PDB entry 7STB | electron microscopy, 2.72 A resolution | chains C and F of the 10 polymer chains in the assembly

# Chain C
Name: Replication factor C subunit 3
Organism: Saccharomyces cerevisiae (strain ATCC 204508 / S288c)
UniProtKB: P38629 (RFC3_YEAST); numbering as in UniProt (aligned over 1-340)
Amino-acid sequence (340 residues; row label = number of the first residue in the row):
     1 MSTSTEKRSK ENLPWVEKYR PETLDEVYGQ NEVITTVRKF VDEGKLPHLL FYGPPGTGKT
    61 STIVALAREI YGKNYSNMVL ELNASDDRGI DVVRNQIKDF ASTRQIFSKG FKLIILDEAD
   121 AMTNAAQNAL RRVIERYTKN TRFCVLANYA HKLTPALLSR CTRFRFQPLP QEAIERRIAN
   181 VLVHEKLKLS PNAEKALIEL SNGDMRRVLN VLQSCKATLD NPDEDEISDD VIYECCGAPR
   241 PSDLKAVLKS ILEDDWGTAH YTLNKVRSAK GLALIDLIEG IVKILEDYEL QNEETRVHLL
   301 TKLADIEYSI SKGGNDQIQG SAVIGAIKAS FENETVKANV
Unresolved in the structure: 1-8, 336-340
Curated features (UniProtKB/Swiss-Prot):
  - binding site (ATP): Val16 to Tyr19, Arg20, Tyr28, Gly53 to Ser61, Asn148, Arg206
  - modified residue: Ser2 (N-acetylserine)
Bound ions: Mg2+: Thr60 (together with ATP-gamma-S)
Ligand contacts:
  - ATP-gamma-S (AGS; phosphothiophosphoric acid-adenylate ester), molecule 1: Val16, Tyr19, Arg20, Pro21, Glu26, Val27, Tyr28, Pro54, Pro55, Gly56, Thr57, Gly58, Lys59, Thr60, Ser61, Glu118, Asn148, Leu169, Arg177, Met205, Arg206, Leu209
  - ATP-gamma-S (AGS), molecule 2: Arg131, Glu135, Ala156, Arg160

# Chain F
Name: DNA damage checkpoint control protein RAD17
Organism: Saccharomyces cerevisiae (strain ATCC 204508 / S288c)
UniProtKB: P48581 (RAD17_YEAST); numbering as in UniProt (aligned over 1-401)
Amino-acid sequence (401 residues; each row starts with the number of its first residue):
     1 MRINSELANK FSASTVHLEH ITTALSCLTP FGSKDDVLIF IDADGLSFVR ENNHVIKIQL
    61 LLSRELFMSY SYRNETEDHM KLCVKINHIL DSVSVMNRNS DDIVECTLSY DGHGSPFVLI
   121 FEDSFISERV EYSTYLIKDF DTNGLELDRE RISFEAIIKG EALHSALKDL KEIGCKECYV
   181 YAKTEANDEN VFALISKSQL GFSKIKLPSN RSILEKLQVF DGDSTTVIDG FAVIGFFDFT
   241 SFDKIRKSTK IASKVLFRMD VHGVLSVNIL SQTDDVIITD TTRPSNNRPG SIRQLQLPKD
   301 YPGIVIEVCM LEKESIDEAA QTEIELLMET NELGNRNSFK KSTIRKRYGT DKGNETSNDN
   361 LLQLNGKKIK LPSEEENNKN RESEDEENHC KYPTKDIPIF F
Unresolved in the structure: 1-6, 96-99, 272-302, 330-401
Curated features (UniProtKB/Swiss-Prot):
  - modified residue: Ser383 (Phosphoserine)
  - mutagenesis: Glu128 (E128K: In RAD17-1; UV-sensitive)

# Chain C / chain F interface
Residue-residue contacts - 26 pairs, chain C then chain F:
  Ser76(C) - His54(F)
  Ser76(C) - Asp139(F)  hydrogen bond (side chain-backbone)
  Ser76(C) - Phe140(F)
  Ser76(C) - Asp141(F)  hydrogen bond (side chain-backbone)
  Asn77(C) - Phe140(F)
  Asn77(C) - Gly144(F)  hydrogen bond (side chain-backbone)
  Gln96(C) - Asn53(F)
  Asp99(C) - Asn53(F)
  Asp99(C) - Asp238(F)
  Ser102(C) - Lys313(F)
  Ser102(C) - Glu314(F)  hydrogen bond (backbone-backbone)
  Thr103(C) - Val55(F)
  Thr103(C) - Glu312(F)
  Thr103(C) - Lys313(F)
  Thr103(C) - Glu314(F)
  Arg104(C) - Val261(F)
  Arg104(C) - His262(F)  hydrogen bond (side chain-backbone)
  Arg104(C) - Glu312(F)  salt bridge
  Arg104(C) - Lys313(F)
  Arg104(C) - Glu314(F)
  Ile106(C) - Gly144(F)
  Ile106(C) - Leu145(F)  hydrophobic
  Ile106(C) - Leu311(F)  hydrophobic
  Phe107(C) - Glu146(F)
  Lys139(C) - Glu314(F)
  Asn140(C) - Glu314(F)
Also at the interface, not in a pair above, chain C (15 interface residues in all): Val79, Phe100, Ala101, Gln105

# Overview
The interface between chain C and chain F involves 15 residues on one side and 16 on the other; the contacts
include 5 hydrogen bonds and 1 salt bridge. Polar contacts include Arg104(C)-Glu312(F), Ser76(C)-Asp139(F) and
Ser76(C)-Asp141(F). Chain C binds ATP-gamma-S.
Here chain C is Replication factor C subunit 3 and chain F is DNA damage checkpoint control protein RAD17,
both from Saccharomyces cerevisiae (strain ATCC 204508 / S288c). Entry 7STB (Closed state of Rad24-RFC:9-1-1
bound to a 5' ss/dsDNA junction) was determined by electron microscopy (same publication as 7STE and 7ST9).
